Entry 6SU2 (X-ray diffraction, 3.00 A resolution); this record covers chains A and D.

[Chain A (and D)]
Molecule: Pyruvate kinase
Organism: Trypanosoma congolense IL3000
Notes: EC 2.7.1.40; chain D of this document is another copy of the same molecule, construct and numbering; everything in this record applies to it too
Reference sequence: G0UYF4 (G0UYF4_TRYCI); numbering as in UniProt (aligned over 1-499)
Amino-acid sequence (514 residues; row label = number of the first residue in the row):
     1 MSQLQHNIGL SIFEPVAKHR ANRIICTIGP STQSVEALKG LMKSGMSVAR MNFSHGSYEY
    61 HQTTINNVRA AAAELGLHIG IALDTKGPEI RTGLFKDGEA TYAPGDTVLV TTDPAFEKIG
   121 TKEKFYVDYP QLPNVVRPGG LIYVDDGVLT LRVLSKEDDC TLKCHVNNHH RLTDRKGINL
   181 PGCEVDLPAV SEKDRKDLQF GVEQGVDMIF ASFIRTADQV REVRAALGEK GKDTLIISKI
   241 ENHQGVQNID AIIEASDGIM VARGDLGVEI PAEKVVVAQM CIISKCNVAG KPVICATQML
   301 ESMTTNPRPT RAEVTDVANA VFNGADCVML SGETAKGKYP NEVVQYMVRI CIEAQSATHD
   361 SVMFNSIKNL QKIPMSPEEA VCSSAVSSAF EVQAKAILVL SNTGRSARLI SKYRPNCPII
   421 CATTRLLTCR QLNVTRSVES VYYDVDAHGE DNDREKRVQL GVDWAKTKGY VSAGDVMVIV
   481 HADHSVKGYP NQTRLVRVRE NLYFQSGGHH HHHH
Not modelled in the structure: 1, 500-514
Sequence notes: expression tag (500-514)
Metal / ion sites: Mg2+: Glu241, Asp265
Small-molecule neighbours: 1,6-di-O-phosphono-beta-D-fructofuranose (FBP): Leu400, Ser401, Asn402, Thr403, Gly404, Arg405, Ser406, Asp451, Asn452, Arg454, Arg457, His481, Ala482, Lys487, Gly488, Tyr489, Pro490
What the authors report for this chain:
  - conformationally variable residues (domain motion): Arg430 to Val434
  - binding site for 1,6-di-O-phosphono-beta-D-fructofuranose: Leu400, Ser401, Asn402, Ser406, Arg454, Arg457, Ala482 to Gly488

[Interface between chain A and chain D]
Pairs across the interface (57; chain A residue first):
  Lys368(A) - Glu391(D)  salt bridge
  Ile373(A) - Phe390(D)
  Ile373(A) - Glu391(D)
  Ile373(A) - Gln393(D)
  Pro374(A) - Glu391(D)
  Pro374(A) - Val392(D)
  Pro374(A) - Gln393(D)
  Met375(A) - Glu391(D)  hydrogen bond (backbone-backbone)
  Met375(A) - Val392(D)
  Pro377(A) - Val392(D)  hydrophobic
  Pro377(A) - Leu495(D)
  Pro377(A) - Arg497(D)
  Glu378(A) - Arg497(D)  salt bridge
  Ala380(A) - Ser388(D)
  Ala380(A) - Glu391(D)
  Ala380(A) - Val392(D)  hydrophobic
  Val381(A) - Leu495(D)
  Ser383(A) - Glu391(D)  hydrogen bond
  Ser384(A) - Ser384(D)
  Ser384(A) - Ser388(D)  hydrogen bond
  Ser384(A) - Glu391(D)  hydrogen bond
  Ser388(A) - Ala380(D)
  Ser388(A) - Ser384(D)  hydrogen bond
  Phe390(A) - Ile373(D)
  Glu391(A) - Lys368(D)  salt bridge
  Glu391(A) - Ile373(D)
  Glu391(A) - Pro374(D)
  Glu391(A) - Met375(D)  hydrogen bond (backbone-backbone)
  Glu391(A) - Ala380(D)
  Glu391(A) - Ser383(D)  hydrogen bond
  Glu391(A) - Ser384(D)  hydrogen bond
  Val392(A) - Pro374(D)
  Val392(A) - Met375(D)
  Val392(A) - Pro377(D)  hydrophobic
  Val392(A) - Ala380(D)  hydrophobic
  Gln393(A) - Ile373(D)
  Gln393(A) - Pro374(D)
  Tyr489(A) - Arg497(D)
  Asn491(A) - Thr493(D)
  Asn491(A) - Arg494(D)
  Asn491(A) - Leu495(D)  hydrogen bond (backbone-backbone)
  Asn491(A) - Val496(D)
  Gln492(A) - Gln492(D)  hydrogen bond
  Gln492(A) - Thr493(D)
  Thr493(A) - Asn491(D)
  Thr493(A) - Gln492(D)
  Thr493(A) - Thr493(D)  hydrogen bond (backbone-backbone)
  Arg494(A) - Asp483(D)  salt bridge
  Arg494(A) - Asn491(D)
  Arg494(A) - Gln492(D)
  Leu495(A) - Pro377(D)
  Leu495(A) - Ala380(D)  hydrophobic
  Leu495(A) - Val381(D)  hydrophobic
  Leu495(A) - Asn491(D)  hydrogen bond (backbone-side chain)
  Val496(A) - Asn491(D)
  Arg497(A) - Pro377(D)
  Arg497(A) - Tyr489(D)  hydrogen bond
Also at the interface, not in a pair above, chain A (25 interface residues in all): Ser376, Ser387
Also at the interface, not in a pair above, chain D (26 interface residues in all): Ser376, Ser387, Val476

[Summary]
Chain A and chain D form an interface of 25 and 26 residues respectively, with 13 hydrogen bonds and 4 salt
bridges. Polar pairs include Lys368(A)-Glu391(D), Glu378(A)-Arg497(D) and Arg494(A)-Asp483(D). Bound to chain
A: 1,6-di-O-phosphono-beta-D-fructofuranose. From the paper: a binding site for
1,6-di-O-phosphono-beta-D-fructofuranose at Leu400(A), Ser401(A) and Asn402(A) among others; conformational
variability at Arg430(A).
Chain A and chain D are both Pyruvate kinase (Trypanosoma congolense IL3000); the structure, Trypanosoma
congolense pyruvate kinase in complex with citrate and glycerol, was determined by X-ray diffraction together
with 6SU1 from the same study.
